7DQO - chains F and H of the 4 polymer chains in the assembly; structure by X-ray diffraction, 1.70 A resolution.

# Chain F (and H)
Protein: Ferritin
Organism: Penaeus japonicus
Notes: EC 1.16.3.1; chain H of this document is another copy of the same molecule, construct and numbering; everything in this record applies to it too
UniProt: T2B7E1 (T2B7E1_PENJP); numbering as in UniProt (aligned over 2-170)
Sequence (169 residues; each row starts with the number of its first residue):
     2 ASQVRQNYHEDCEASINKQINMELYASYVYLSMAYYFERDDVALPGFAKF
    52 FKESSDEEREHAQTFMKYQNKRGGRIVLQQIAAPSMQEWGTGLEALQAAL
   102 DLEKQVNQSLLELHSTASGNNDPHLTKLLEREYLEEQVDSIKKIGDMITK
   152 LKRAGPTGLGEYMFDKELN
Construct notes: engineered mutation Arg-132 (Asp in T2B7E1)

# Chain F / chain H interface
Residue-residue contacts (59):
  Ser-3(F) / Asp-41(H)  hydrogen bond
  Gln-4(F) / Asp-41(H)  hydrogen bond
  Val-5(F) / Asp-41(H)
  Leu-25(F) / Tyr-29(H)  hydrophobic
  Tyr-29(F) / Leu-25(H)  hydrophobic
  Tyr-29(F) / Leu-79(H)
  Tyr-29(F) / Gln-80(H)  hydrogen bond (side chain-backbone)
  Tyr-29(F) / Ile-82(H)  hydrophobic
  Leu-32(F) / Met-67(H)  hydrophobic
  Ser-33(F) / Leu-79(H)
  Tyr-36(F) / Gln-64(H)  hydrogen bond
  Tyr-36(F) / Met-67(H)  hydrophobic
  Tyr-36(F) / Lys-68(H)
  Tyr-36(F) / Asn-71(H)  hydrogen bond (backbone-side chain)
  Tyr-36(F) / Ile-77(H)  hydrophobic
  Glu-39(F) / Asn-71(H)
  Arg-40(F) / Asn-71(H)
  Arg-40(F) / Arg-76(H)
  Asp-41(F) / Ser-3(H)  hydrogen bond
  Asp-41(F) / Gln-4(H)  hydrogen bond
  Asp-41(F) / Val-5(H)
  Asp-41(F) / Arg-76(H)  salt bridge
  Asp-42(F) / Arg-76(H)  salt bridge
  Ser-56(F) / Arg-60(H)  hydrogen bond
  Asp-57(F) / Arg-60(H)  salt bridge
  Arg-60(F) / Asp-57(H)  salt bridge
  Arg-60(F) / Arg-60(H)
  Gln-64(F) / Leu-32(H)
  Gln-64(F) / Tyr-36(H)  hydrogen bond
  Met-67(F) / Leu-32(H)
  Met-67(F) / Tyr-36(H)  hydrophobic
  Asn-71(F) / Tyr-36(H)  hydrogen bond (side chain-backbone)
  Asn-71(F) / Glu-39(H)
  Asn-71(F) / Arg-40(H)
  Arg-76(F) / Arg-40(H)
  Arg-76(F) / Asp-41(H)  salt bridge
  Arg-76(F) / Asp-42(H)  salt bridge
  Ile-77(F) / Tyr-36(H)  hydrophobic
  Ile-77(F) / Gln-88(H)
  Val-78(F) / Gln-88(H)
  Leu-79(F) / Tyr-29(H)
  Leu-79(F) / Ser-33(H)
  Leu-79(F) / Ala-84(H)
  Leu-79(F) / Gln-88(H)  hydrogen bond (backbone-side chain)
  Gln-80(F) / Tyr-29(H)  hydrogen bond (backbone-side chain)
  Gln-80(F) / Ala-84(H)
  Gln-81(F) / Gln-81(H)
  Gln-81(F) / Ile-82(H)
  Gln-81(F) / Ala-83(H)
  Gln-81(F) / Ala-84(H)
  Ile-82(F) / Tyr-29(H)
  Ile-82(F) / Gln-81(H)
  Ile-82(F) / Ile-82(H)  hydrogen bond (backbone-backbone)
  Ala-84(F) / Leu-79(H)
  Ala-84(F) / Gln-80(H)
  Ala-84(F) / Gln-81(H)
  Gln-88(F) / Ile-77(H)
  Gln-88(F) / Val-78(H)
  Gln-88(F) / Leu-79(H)  hydrogen bond (side chain-backbone)
Interface residues without a listed pair, chain F (34 interface residues in all): Asn-22, Ser-28, Lys-53, Lys-68, Gly-74, Ala-83, Pro-85
Interface residues without a listed pair, chain H (32 interface residues in all): Asn-22, Ser-56, Gly-74, Pro-85

# In short
34 residues of chain F and 32 residues of chain H are in contact, with 14 hydrogen bonds and 6 salt bridges.
Among the polar pairs are Asp-41(F)/Arg-76(H), Asp-42(F)/Arg-76(H) and Asp-57(F)/Arg-60(H).
Chain F and chain H are both Ferritin (Penaeus japonicus); the structure, Marsupenaeus japonicus ferritin
mutant-D132R, was determined by X-ray diffraction, deposited together with 7DQP.
